Entry 2WES (X-ray diffraction, 2.50 A resolution); this record covers chains A and D.

Chain A (and D):
Name: Tryptophan 5-halogenase
From: Streptomyces rugosporus
Notes: chain D of this document is another copy of the same molecule, construct and numbering; everything in this record applies to it too
UniProtKB: A4D0H5 (A4D0H5_9ACTO); numbering as in UniProt (aligned over 1-511)
Sequence (511 residues; row label = number of the first residue in the row):
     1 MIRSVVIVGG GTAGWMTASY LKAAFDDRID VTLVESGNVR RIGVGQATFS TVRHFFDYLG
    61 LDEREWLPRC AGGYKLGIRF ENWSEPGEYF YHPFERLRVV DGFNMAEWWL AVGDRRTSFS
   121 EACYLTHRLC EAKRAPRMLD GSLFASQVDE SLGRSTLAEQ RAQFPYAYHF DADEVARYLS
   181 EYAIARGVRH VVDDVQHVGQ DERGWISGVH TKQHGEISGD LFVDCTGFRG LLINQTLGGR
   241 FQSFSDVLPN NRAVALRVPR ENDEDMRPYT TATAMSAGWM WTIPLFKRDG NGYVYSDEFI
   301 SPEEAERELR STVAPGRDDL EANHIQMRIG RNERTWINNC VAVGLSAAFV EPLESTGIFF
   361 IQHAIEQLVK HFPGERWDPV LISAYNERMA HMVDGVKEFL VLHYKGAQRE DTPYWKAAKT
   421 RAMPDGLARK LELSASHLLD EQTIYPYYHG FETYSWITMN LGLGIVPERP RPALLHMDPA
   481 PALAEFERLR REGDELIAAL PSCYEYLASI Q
Unresolved in the structure: 114-116, 147-158
Sequence notes: engineered mutation Gln-46 (Glu in A4D0H5)
Ligand contacts: FAD (flavin-adenine dinucleotide): Val-8, Gly-9, Gly-10, Gly-11, Thr-12, Ala-13, Gly-14, Val-34, Glu-35, Ser-36, Val-39, Arg-41, Ile-42, Val-44, Gln-46, Ala-47, Asp-193, Asp-194, Val-195, Cys-225, Thr-226, Gly-227, Phe-228, Arg-229, Leu-231, Ala-253, Trp-281, Ile-283, Ile-325, Met-327, Val-343, Gly-344, Leu-345, Phe-349, Pro-352, Ser-355, Thr-356, Gly-357, Ile-358, Ile-361
Swiss-Prot annotation at these positions:
  - active site: Lys-75
  - binding site (FAD): Gly-10, Ala-13, Ser-36, Val-39, Ile-42, Val-44, Ala-47, Val-195, Leu-345, Ile-358
  - binding site (L-tryptophan): Ser-50, Pro-93, Gln-160, Gln-163, Gly-450, Tyr-454
  - binding site (chloride): Thr-356, Gly-357
  - site: Glu-354 (Important for activity)

How chain A and chain D interact:
Pairs across the interface (68; chain A residue first):
  Met-1(A) / Leu-475(D)
  Met-1(A) / His-476(D)
  Ile-2(A) / His-476(D)
  Phe-25(A) / Ala-473(D)
  Phe-25(A) / His-476(D)
  Phe-25(A) / Met-477(D)  hydrophobic
  Arg-28(A) / His-476(D)  hydrogen bond (backbone-side chain)
  Arg-28(A) / Met-477(D)
  Arg-28(A) / Asp-478(D)
  Ile-29(A) / His-476(D)
  Gly-102(A) / Lys-370(D)
  Phe-103(A) / Lys-370(D)
  Val-369(A) / Ala-473(D)
  Lys-370(A) / Gly-102(D)
  Lys-370(A) / Phe-103(D)
  Lys-370(A) / Arg-471(D)  hydrogen bond (backbone-side chain)
  Phe-372(A) / Pro-472(D)
  Phe-372(A) / Ala-473(D)  hydrophobic
  Phe-372(A) / His-476(D)
  Pro-373(A) / Pro-472(D)
  Gly-374(A) / Pro-472(D)
  Arg-376(A) / Arg-469(D)
  Asp-378(A) / Ser-436(D)  hydrogen bond
  Val-380(A) / Glu-432(D)
  Val-380(A) / Leu-433(D)  hydrophobic
  Val-380(A) / Ser-436(D)
  Val-380(A) / His-437(D)
  Leu-381(A) / Ser-436(D)
  Leu-381(A) / His-437(D)
  Ser-383(A) / Arg-429(D)  hydrogen bond
  Ala-384(A) / Arg-429(D)
  Ala-384(A) / Leu-433(D)  hydrophobic
  Ala-384(A) / His-437(D)
  Arg-388(A) / Asp-440(D)  salt bridge
  Arg-388(A) / Gln-442(D)
  Arg-429(A) / Ser-383(D)  hydrogen bond
  Glu-432(A) / Val-380(D)
  Leu-433(A) / Val-380(D)  hydrophobic
  Ser-436(A) / Asp-378(D)  hydrogen bond
  Ser-436(A) / Val-380(D)
  Ser-436(A) / Leu-381(D)
  His-437(A) / Val-380(D)
  His-437(A) / Leu-381(D)
  His-437(A) / Ala-384(D)
  Asp-440(A) / Arg-388(D)  salt bridge
  Gln-442(A) / Arg-388(D)
  Gln-442(A) / Tyr-447(D)
  Gln-442(A) / Tyr-448(D)  hydrogen bond (side chain-backbone)
  Pro-446(A) / Tyr-447(D)
  Tyr-447(A) / Gln-442(D)
  Tyr-447(A) / Pro-446(D)
  Tyr-448(A) / Gln-442(D)  hydrogen bond (backbone-side chain)
  Arg-469(A) / Arg-376(D)
  Arg-471(A) / Lys-370(D)  hydrogen bond (side chain-backbone)
  Arg-471(A) / Leu-381(D)
  Pro-472(A) / Phe-372(D)
  Pro-472(A) / Pro-373(D)
  Pro-472(A) / Gly-374(D)
  Ala-473(A) / Val-369(D)
  Ala-473(A) / Phe-372(D)
  Leu-475(A) / Met-1(D)
  His-476(A) / Met-1(D)
  His-476(A) / Ile-2(D)
  His-476(A) / Phe-25(D)
  His-476(A) / Arg-28(D)  hydrogen bond (side chain-backbone)
  His-476(A) / Phe-372(D)
  Met-477(A) / Phe-25(D)  hydrophobic
  Asp-478(A) / Arg-28(D)
Interface residues without a listed pair, chain A (39 interface residues in all): Ala-24, Glu-387
Interface residues without a listed pair, chain D (39 interface residues in all): Ala-24, Ile-29, Glu-387

Overview:
The chain A/chain D interface involves 39 residues from each chain; the contacts include 10 hydrogen bonds and
2 salt bridges. Polar pairs include Arg-388(A)/Asp-440(D), Arg-28(A)/His-476(D) and Lys-370(A)/Arg-471(D).
Bound to chain A: flavin-adenine dinucleotide.
Chain A and chain D are both Tryptophan 5-halogenase (Streptomyces rugosporus); the structure, Crystal
structures of mutant E46Q of tryptophan 5-halogenase (PyrH), was determined by X-ray diffraction (same
publication as 2WET and 2WEU).
